6O7V - chains A and F of the 31 polymer chains in the assembly; structure by electron microscopy, 6.60 A resolution (low resolution: residue-level contacts below are approximate; hydrogen-bond / salt-bridge calls are withheld).

# Chain A
Name: Vacuolar ATP synthase catalytic subunit A
Organism: Saccharomyces cerevisiae (strain RM11-1a)
UniProtKB: B3LH69 (B3LH69_YEAS1); residues 0-616 here correspond to UniProt positions 1-617 (UniProt number = residue number + 1)
Sequence (639 residues; row label = number of the first residue in the row; numbering starts at 0):
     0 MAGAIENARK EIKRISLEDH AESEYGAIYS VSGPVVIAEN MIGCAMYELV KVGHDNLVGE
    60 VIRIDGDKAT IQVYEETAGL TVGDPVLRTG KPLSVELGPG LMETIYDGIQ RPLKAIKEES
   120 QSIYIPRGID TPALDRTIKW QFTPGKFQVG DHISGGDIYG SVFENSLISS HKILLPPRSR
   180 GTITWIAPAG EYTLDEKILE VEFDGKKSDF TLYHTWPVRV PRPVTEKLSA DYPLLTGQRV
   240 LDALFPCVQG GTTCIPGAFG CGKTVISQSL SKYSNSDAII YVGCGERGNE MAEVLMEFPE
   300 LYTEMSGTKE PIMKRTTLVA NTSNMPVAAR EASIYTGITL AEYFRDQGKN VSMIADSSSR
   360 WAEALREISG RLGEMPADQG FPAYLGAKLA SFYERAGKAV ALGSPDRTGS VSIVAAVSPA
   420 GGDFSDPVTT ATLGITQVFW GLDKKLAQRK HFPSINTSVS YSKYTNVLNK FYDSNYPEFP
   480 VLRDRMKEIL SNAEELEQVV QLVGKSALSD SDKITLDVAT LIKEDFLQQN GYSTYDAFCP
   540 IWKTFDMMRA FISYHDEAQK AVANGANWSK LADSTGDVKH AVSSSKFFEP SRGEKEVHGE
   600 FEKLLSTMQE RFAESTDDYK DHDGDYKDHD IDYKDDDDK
Unresolved in the structure: 0-23, 617-638

# Chain F
Name: V-type proton ATPase subunit B
Organism: Saccharomyces cerevisiae (strain ATCC 204508 / S288c)
UniProtKB: P16140 (VATB_YEAST); residue numbers follow UniProt; this construct covers 1-517
Sequence (517 residues; each row starts with the number of its first residue):
     1 MVLSDKELFA INKKAVEQGF NVKPRLNYNT VSGVNGPLVI LEKVKFPRYN EIVNLTLPDG
    61 TVRQGQVLEI RGDRAIVQVF EGTSGIDVKK TTVEFTGESL RIPVSEDMLG RIFDGSGRPI
   121 DNGPKVFAED YLDINGSPIN PYARIYPEEM ISTGVSAIDT MNSIARGQKI PIFSASGLPH
   181 NEIAAQICRQ AGLVRPTKDV HDGHEENFSI VFAAMGVNLE TARFFKQDFE ENGSLERTSL
   241 FLNLANDPTI ERIITPRLAL TTAEYLAYQT ERHVLTILTD MSSYADALRE VSAAREEVPG
   301 RRGYPGYMYT DLSTIYERAG RVEGRNGSIT QIPILTMPND DITHPIPDLT GYITEGQIFV
   361 DRQLHNKGIY PPINVLPSLS RLMKSAIGEG MTRKDHGDVS NQLYAKYAIG KDAAAMKAVV
   421 GEEALSIEDK LSLEFLEKFE KTFITQGAYE DRTVFESLDQ AWSLLRIYPK EMLNRISPKI
   481 LDEFYDRARD DADEDEEDPD TRSSGKKKDA SQEESLI
Unresolved in the structure: 1-28, 486-517
UniProt features mapped onto this chain:
  - binding site (ATP): Arg381
  - modified residue (Phosphoserine): Ser4, Ser137, Ser503, Ser504, Ser511, Ser515
  - cross-link (Glycyl lysine isopeptide (Lys-Gly)): Lys14 (interchain with G-Cter in ubiquitin), Lys508 (interchain with G-Cter in ubiquitin)

# Interface between chain A and chain F
Pairs across the interface (16):
  Ile41(A) - Lys89(F)
  Cys43(A) - Ile86(F)
  Cys43(A) - Asp87(F)
  Ala44(A) - Gly85(F)
  Ala44(A) - Ile86(F)
  Met45(A) - Ser84(F)
  Met45(A) - Gly85(F)
  Met45(A) - Ile86(F)
  Arg62(A) - Val34(F)
  Ile63(A) - Gly33(F)
  Ile63(A) - Val34(F)
  Gly65(A) - Ser32(F)
  Met374(A) - Ala293(F)
  Asp377(A) - Arg302(F)
  Ala389(A) - Ala245(F)
  Thr429(A) - Pro338(F)
Also at the interface, not in a pair above, chain A (22 interface residues in all): Met40, Gly42, Tyr46, Asp64, Pro375, Ala376, Ala382, Ala386, Ser390, Ala430, Gly433
Also at the interface, not in a pair above, chain F (21 interface residues in all): Asn35, Val88, Lys90, Ser176, Asn246, Asp286, Arg289, Glu290, Gly303

# In short
Chain A and chain F form an interface of 22 and 21 residues respectively. Curated annotation (UniProt) lists
ATP-binding residue Arg381(F) on chain F.
Here chain A is Vacuolar ATP synthase catalytic subunit A (Saccharomyces cerevisiae (strain RM11-1a)) and
chain F is V-type proton ATPase subunit B (Saccharomyces cerevisiae (strain ATCC 204508 / S288c)). Entry 6O7V
(Saccharomyces cerevisiae V-ATPase Stv1-V1VO State 1) was determined by electron microscopy together with
6O7T, 6O7U, 6O7W and 6O7X from the same study.
